PDB entry 7VAQ | electron microscopy, 3.60 A resolution | chains B and D of the 12 polymer chains in the assembly

# Chain B
Protein: V-type ATP synthase alpha chain
Source organism: Thermus thermophilus HB8
Notes: EC 7.1.2.2
Reference sequence: Q56403 (VATA_THET8); residues 1-578 here = UniProt positions 1-578
Sequence (578 residues; row label = number of the first residue in the row):
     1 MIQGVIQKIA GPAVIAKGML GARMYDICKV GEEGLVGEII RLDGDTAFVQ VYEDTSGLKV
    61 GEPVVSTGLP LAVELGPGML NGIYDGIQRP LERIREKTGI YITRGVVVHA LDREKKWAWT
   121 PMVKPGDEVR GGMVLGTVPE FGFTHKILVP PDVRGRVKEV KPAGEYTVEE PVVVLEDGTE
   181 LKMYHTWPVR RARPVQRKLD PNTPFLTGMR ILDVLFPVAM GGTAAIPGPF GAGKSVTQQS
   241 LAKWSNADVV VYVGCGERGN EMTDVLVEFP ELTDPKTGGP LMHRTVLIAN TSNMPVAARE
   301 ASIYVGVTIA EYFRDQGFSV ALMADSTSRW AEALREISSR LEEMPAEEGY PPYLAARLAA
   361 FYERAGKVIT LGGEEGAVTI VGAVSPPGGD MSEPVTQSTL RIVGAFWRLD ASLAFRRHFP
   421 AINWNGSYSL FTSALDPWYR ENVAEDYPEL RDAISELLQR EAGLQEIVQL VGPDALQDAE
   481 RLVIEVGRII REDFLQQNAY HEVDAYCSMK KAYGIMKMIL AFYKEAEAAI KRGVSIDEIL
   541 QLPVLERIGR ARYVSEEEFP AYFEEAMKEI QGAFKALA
Construct notes: conflict A232 (Ser in Q56403), S235 (Thr in Q56403)
Small-molecule neighbours: ATP (adenosine-5'-triphosphate): G228, P229, F230, G231, A232, G233, K234, S235, V236, F419, P420, Q497, N498, A499, Y500

# Chain D
Protein: V-type ATP synthase beta chain
Source organism: Thermus thermophilus HB8
Reference sequence: Q56404 (VATB_THET8); residues 1-478 here = UniProt positions 1-478
Sequence (478 residues; each row starts with the number of its first residue):
     1 MDLLKKEYTG ITYISGPLLF VENAKDLAYG AIVDIKDGTG RVRGGQVIEV SEEYAVIQVF
    61 EETTGLDLAT TSVSLVEDVA RLGVSKEMLG RRFNGIGKPI DGLPPITPEK RLPITGLPLN
   121 PVARRKPEQF IQTGISTIDV MNTLVRGQKL PIFSGSGLPA NEIAAQIARQ ATVRPDLSGE
   181 GEKEEPFAVV FAAMGITQRE LSYFIQEFER TGALSRSVLF LNKADDPTIE RILTPRMALT
   241 VAEYLAFEHD YHVLVILTDM TNYCEALREI GAAREEIPGR RGYPGYMYTD LATIYERAGV
   301 VEGKKGSVTQ IPILSMPDDD RTHPIPDLTG YITEGQIQLS RELHRKGIYP PIDPLPSLSR
   361 LMNNGVGKGK TREDHKQVSD QLYSAYANGV DIRKLVAIIG EDALTENDRR YLQFADAFER
   421 FFINQGQQNR SIEESLQIAW ALLSMLPQGE LKRISKDHIG KYYGQKLEEI WGAPQALD
Disordered / not traced: 1-4, 475-478

# How chain B and chain D interact
Residue-residue contacts - 65 pairs, chain B then chain D:
  Q7(B) - S51(D)
  Q7(B) - E52(D)  hydrogen bond (backbone-backbone)
  K8(B) - E49(D)  salt bridge
  K8(B) - V50(D)
  I9(B) - E49(D)
  I9(B) - V50(D)  hydrogen bond (backbone-backbone)
  A10(B) - E49(D)
  G11(B) - Y29(D)  hydrogen bond (backbone-side chain)
  K17(B) - E52(D)
  T55(B) - Y29(D)
  S56(B) - Y29(D)
  G57(B) - A28(D)
  G57(B) - Y29(D)  hydrogen bond (backbone-backbone)
  L58(B) - A28(D)
  L58(B) - Y29(D)  hydrogen bond (backbone-backbone)
  K59(B) - D26(D)
  K59(B) - A28(D)
  V60(B) - V50(D)  hydrophobic
  V60(B) - E52(D)
  L91(B) - N120(D)  hydrogen bond (backbone-side chain)
  L91(B) - V122(D)  hydrophobic
  R95(B) - N120(D)
  R95(B) - V122(D)
  I100(B) - L119(D)
  I100(B) - N120(D)  hydrogen bond (backbone-backbone)
  Y101(B) - L117(D)
  Y101(B) - P118(D)
  Y101(B) - L119(D)  hydrophobic
  Y101(B) - F247(D)
  I102(B) - L117(D)
  I102(B) - P118(D)  hydrogen bond (backbone-backbone)
  F230(B) - R360(D)
  G256(B) - Y288(D)
  R258(B) - G330(D)  hydrogen bond (side chain-backbone)
  R258(B) - Y331(D)  hydrogen bond (side chain-backbone)
  R258(B) - I332(D)  hydrogen bond (side chain-backbone)
  R258(B) - T333(D)  hydrogen bond (side chain-backbone)
  R258(B) - E334(D)
  R258(B) - R360(D)
  G259(B) - E296(D)  hydrogen bond (backbone-side chain)
  N260(B) - P127(D)
  N260(B) - G147(D)
  N260(B) - K149(D)  hydrogen bond
  N260(B) - E334(D)
  T263(B) - R124(D)
  T263(B) - R125(D)
  T263(B) - K126(D)
  D264(B) - K126(D)  salt bridge
  L266(B) - V122(D)  hydrophobic
  T291(B) - P121(D)
  T291(B) - E296(D)
  S292(B) - Y288(D)  hydrogen bond
  S292(B) - A292(D)
  S292(B) - E296(D)
  N293(B) - P118(D)
  N293(B) - A292(D)
  N293(B) - E296(D)
  M294(B) - P121(D)  hydrophobic
  V296(B) - T289(D)
  R299(B) - T289(D)  hydrogen bond
  R335(B) - R280(D)
  E336(B) - G285(D)
  E336(B) - Y286(D)
  E336(B) - T289(D)  hydrogen bond
  P387(B) - Y331(D)
Interface residues without a listed pair, chain B (47 interface residues in all): I83, E92, I94, G99, T103, E257, E261, V267, R329, E332, R340, E342, E348
Interface residues without a listed pair, chain D (47 interface residues in all): K25, L27, I48, D78, V79, A123, E243, I277, T293, V301, E302, L328, L358, L361

# Overview
Chain B and chain D each contribute 47 residues to their interface, with 17 hydrogen bonds and 2 salt bridges.
Among the polar pairs are K8(B)-E49(D), D264(B)-K126(D) and G11(B)-Y29(D). Bound to chain B: ATP.
Here chain B is V-type ATP synthase alpha chain and chain D is V-type ATP synthase beta chain, both from
Thermus thermophilus HB8. Entry 7VAQ (V1EG of V/A-ATPase from Thermus thermophilus, high ATP, state3-2) was
determined by electron microscopy, deposited together with 7VAI, 7VAJ, 7VAK, 7VAL, 7VAM, 7VAN and 11 further
entries.
